Entry 6BTL (X-ray diffraction, 2.80 A resolution); this record covers chains A and B.

[Chain A (and B)]
Name: Trypanothione reductase
Source organism: Trypanosoma brucei brucei TREU927
Notes: EC 1.8.1.12; chain B of this document is another copy of the same molecule, construct and numbering; everything in this record applies to it too
UniProtKB: Q389T8 (Q389T8_TRYB2); residue numbers follow UniProt; this construct covers 1-492
Chain sequence (495 residues; numbered -2 to 492; the number before each row is that of its first residue; numbers below 1 keep their minus sign (Gly-2 is residue -2)):
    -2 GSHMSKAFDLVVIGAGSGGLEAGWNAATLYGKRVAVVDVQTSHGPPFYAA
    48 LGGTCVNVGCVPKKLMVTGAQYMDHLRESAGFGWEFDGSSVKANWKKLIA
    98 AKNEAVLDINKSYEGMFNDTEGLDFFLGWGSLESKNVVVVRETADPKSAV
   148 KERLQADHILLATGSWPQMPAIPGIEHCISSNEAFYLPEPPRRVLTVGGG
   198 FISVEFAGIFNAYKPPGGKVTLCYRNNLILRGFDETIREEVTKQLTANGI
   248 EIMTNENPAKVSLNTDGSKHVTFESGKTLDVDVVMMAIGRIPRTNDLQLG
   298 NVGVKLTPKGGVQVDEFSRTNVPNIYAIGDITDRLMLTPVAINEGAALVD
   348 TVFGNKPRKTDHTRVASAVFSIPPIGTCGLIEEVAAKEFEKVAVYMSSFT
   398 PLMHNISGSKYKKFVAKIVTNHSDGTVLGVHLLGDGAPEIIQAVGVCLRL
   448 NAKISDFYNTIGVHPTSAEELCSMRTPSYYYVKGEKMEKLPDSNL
Not modelled in the structure: -2 to 0
Cystine bridges: Cys52-Cys57
Construct notes: expression tag (-2 to 0)
Ligand contacts:
  - FAD (flavin-adenine dinucleotide): Ile10, Gly11, Ala12, Gly13, Ser14, Gly15, Gly16, Val34, Asp35, Val36, Ala46, Ala47, Gly50, Thr51, Cys52, Val55, Gly56, Cys57, Lys60, Gly125, Trp126, Gly127, Ala159, Thr160, Gly161, Ser178, Phe182, Phe198, Ile199, Phe203, Arg287, Arg290, Asp293, Leu294, Ile325, Gly326, Asp327, Met333, Leu334, Thr335, Pro336, Ala338, Phe367
  - RD7 (1-[2-(piperazin-1-yl)ethyl]-5-{5-[1-(pyrrolidin-1-yl)cyclohexyl]-1,3-thiazol-2-yl}-1H-indole): Leu17, Glu18, Trp21, Asn22, Ser109, Tyr110, Gly112, Met113, Asp116

[Chain A / chain B interface]
Residue-residue contacts (143; chain A residue first):
  Cys52(A) with His461(B), hydrogen bond
  Cys57(A) with His461(B), hydrogen bond
  Lys61(A) with Pro462(B), hydrogen bond (side chain-backbone)
  Leu62(A) with Phe79(B); Leu399(B), hydrophobic; Ile403(B), hydrophobic
  Thr65(A) with Phe79(B); Met400(B)
  Gly66(A) with Phe79(B); Trp81(B), hydrogen bond (backbone-side chain)
  Tyr69(A) with His72(B); Glu75(B); Ser76(B); Phe79(B), hydrophobic; Trp81(B); Met400(B)
  Met70(A) with Trp81(B)
  His72(A) with Tyr69(B); His72(B), hydrogen bond
  Leu73(A) with Leu73(B), hydrophobic
  Glu75(A) with Tyr69(B)
  Ser76(A) with Tyr69(B)
  Gly78(A) with Lys94(B); Ala98(B)
  Phe79(A) with Leu62(B); Thr65(B); Gly66(B); Tyr69(B), hydrophobic; Tyr210(B), hydrogen bond (backbone-side chain)
  Gly80(A) with Lys89(B); Ala90(B); Asn91(B), hydrogen bond (backbone-backbone); Lys94(B)
  Trp81(A) with Gly66(B), hydrogen bond (side chain-backbone); Tyr69(B); Met70(B), hydrophobic; Leu73(B), hydrophobic; Val88(B), hydrophobic; Lys89(B); Ala90(B), hydrophobic; Ala209(B); Tyr210(B)
  Glu82(A) with Ser87(B); Val88(B); Lys89(B), hydrogen bond (backbone-backbone)
  Phe83(A) with Leu73(B), hydrophobic; Ser87(B); Val88(B), hydrophobic
  Asp84(A) with Ser87(B), hydrogen bond (backbone-side chain)
  Ser87(A) with Glu82(B); Phe83(B); Asp84(B)
  Val88(A) with Trp81(B), hydrophobic; Glu82(B)
  Lys89(A) with Gly80(B); Trp81(B); Glu82(B), hydrogen bond (backbone-backbone)
  Ala90(A) with Gly80(B); Trp81(B), hydrophobic
  Asn91(A) with Gly80(B), hydrogen bond (backbone-backbone); Glu82(B), hydrogen bond
  Lys94(A) with Ala77(B); Gly78(B), hydrogen bond (side chain-backbone); Gly80(B)
  Leu95(A) with Phe79(B)
  Ala98(A) with Gly78(B)
  Ala209(A) with Trp81(B)
  Tyr210(A) with Phe79(B), hydrogen bond (side chain-backbone); Trp81(B), hydrogen bond
  Thr335(A) with His461(B)
  Pro336(A) with Ile458(B), hydrophobic; Gly459(B); His461(B)
  Asn340(A) with Ile458(B)
  Asp358(A) with Ile458(B)
  Val362(A) with Ile458(B), hydrophobic
  Ala363(A) with Gly459(B); Val460(B), hydrophobic
  Ser364(A) with Val460(B)
  Ala365(A) with Val460(B), hydrophobic
  Phe367(A) with Pro462(B); Thr463(B)
  Leu399(A) with Lys61(B)
  Met400(A) with Leu62(B), hydrophobic
  Ile403(A) with Ala98(B)
  Glu436(A) with Ile437(B); Thr463(B); Ser464(B), hydrogen bond (side chain-backbone); Ala465(B), hydrogen bond (side chain-backbone)
  Ile437(A) with Glu436(B)
  Gln439(A) with Ile458(B); Gly459(B); Val460(B), hydrogen bond (side chain-backbone); Ala465(B); Glu466(B); Cys469(B)
  Ala440(A) with Ile437(B); Ala440(B), hydrophobic; Val441(B), hydrophobic; Cys444(B)
  Val441(A) with Ala440(B), hydrophobic
  Gly442(A) with Thr457(B)
  Val443(A) with Asp453(B); Phe454(B), hydrophobic; Thr457(B)
  Cys444(A) with Val443(B), hydrophobic; Cys444(B), hydrophobic
  Arg446(A) with Asn456(B); Thr457(B)
  Leu447(A) with Ala449(B), hydrophobic; Asp453(B)
  Ala449(A) with Leu447(B), hydrophobic
  Asp453(A) with Val443(B); Leu447(B)
  Phe454(A) with Val443(B), hydrophobic
  Asn456(A) with Arg446(B)
  Thr457(A) with Gly442(B); Val443(B); Arg446(B)
  Ile458(A) with Pro336(B), hydrophobic; Asn340(B); Asp358(B); Val362(B), hydrophobic; Gln439(B)
  Gly459(A) with Pro336(B); Ala363(B); Gln439(B)
  Val460(A) with Ala363(B); Ser364(B); Ala365(B), hydrophobic; Ile438(B), hydrophobic; Gln439(B), hydrogen bond (backbone-side chain)
  His461(A) with Cys52(B); Cys57(B); Pro336(B)
  Pro462(A) with Lys61(B), hydrogen bond (backbone-side chain); Phe367(B)
  Thr463(A) with Glu436(B)
  Ser464(A) with Glu436(B)
  Ala465(A) with Glu436(B), hydrogen bond (backbone-side chain); Gln439(B)
  Glu466(A) with Gln439(B)
  Cys469(A) with Gln439(B)
Interface residues without a listed pair, chain A (72 interface residues in all): Val58, Ala77, Ala102, Val337, Pro435, Ile438
Interface residues without a listed pair, chain B (72 interface residues in all): Leu95, Ala102, Thr335, Val337, Thr357, Pro435

[Overview]
The chain A/chain B interface involves 72 residues from each chain; the contacts include 22 hydrogen bonds.
Polar pairs include Cys52(A)-His461(B), Cys57(A)-His461(B) and Lys61(A)-Pro462(B). Ligands of chain A:
flavin-adenine dinucleotide and compound RD7.
Chain A and chain B are both Trypanothione reductase (Trypanosoma brucei brucei TREU927); the structure,
Crystal structure of Trypanothione Reductase from Trypanosoma brucei in complex with inhibitor RD117
1-[2-(Piperazin-1-yl)ethyl]-5-{5-[1-(pyrrolidin-1-yl)cyclohexyl]-1,3-thiazol-2-yl}-1H-indole, was determined
by X-ray diffraction together with 6BU7 from the same study.
